6KOB - chains A and D of the 4 polymer chains in the assembly; structure by X-ray diffraction, 3.60 A resolution.

# Chain A
Molecule: AA3-600 quinol oxidase subunit I
From: Bacillus subtilis
Reference sequence: A0A063X8D0 (A0A063X8D0_BACIU); residues 1-649 here = UniProt positions 1-649
Chain sequence (655 residues; row label = number of the first residue in the row):
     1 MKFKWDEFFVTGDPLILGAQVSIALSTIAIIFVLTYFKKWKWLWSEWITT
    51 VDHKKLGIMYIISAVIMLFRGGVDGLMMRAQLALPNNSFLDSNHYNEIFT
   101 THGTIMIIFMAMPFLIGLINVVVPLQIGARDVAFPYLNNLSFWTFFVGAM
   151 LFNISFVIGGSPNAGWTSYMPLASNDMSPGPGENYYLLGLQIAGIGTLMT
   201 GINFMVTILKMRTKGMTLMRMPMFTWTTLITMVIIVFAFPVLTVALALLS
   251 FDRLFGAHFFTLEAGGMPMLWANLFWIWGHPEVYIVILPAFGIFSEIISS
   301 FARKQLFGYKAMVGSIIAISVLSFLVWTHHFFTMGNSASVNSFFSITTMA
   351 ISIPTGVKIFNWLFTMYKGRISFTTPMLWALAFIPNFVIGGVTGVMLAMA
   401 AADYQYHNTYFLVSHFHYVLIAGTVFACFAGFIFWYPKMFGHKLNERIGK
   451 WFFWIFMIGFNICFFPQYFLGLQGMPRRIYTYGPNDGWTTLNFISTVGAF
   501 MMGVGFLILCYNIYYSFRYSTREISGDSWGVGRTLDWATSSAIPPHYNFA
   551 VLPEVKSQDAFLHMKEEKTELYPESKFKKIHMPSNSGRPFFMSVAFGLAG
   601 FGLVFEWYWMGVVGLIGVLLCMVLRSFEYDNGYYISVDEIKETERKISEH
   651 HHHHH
Unresolved in the structure: 1-13, 517-529, 634-655
Differences from the reference sequence: expression tag (650-655)
Bound ions: heme a Fe: His102, His417; Cu ion: His280, His329, His330
Small-molecule neighbours:
  - heme a (HEA), molecule 1: Leu68, Phe69, Gly72, Val73, Gly75, Leu76, Met78, Arg79, Leu82, Tyr95, Phe99, Thr100, His102, Gly103, Met106, Ile107, Met110, Gly165, Trp166, Tyr410, Val413, Phe416, His417, Leu420, Ile421, Val425, Cys463, Phe464, Gln467, Arg477, Arg478, Ile479, Ala499, Met502, Gly503, Phe506
  - heme a (HEA), molecule 2: Trp166, Thr167, Trp276, Val283, Tyr284, Ile287, His329, His330, Phe331, Thr348, Ser352, Ile353, Thr355, Gly356, Ile359, Phe360, Phe387, Val388, Gly391, Val392, Gly394, Val395, Leu397, Ala398, Asp403, His407, Asn408, Leu412, His415, Phe416, Val419, Leu420, Arg477
  - menaquinone-7 (MQ7): Gln20, Ile23, Thr27, Ile31, Ile66, Arg70, Val73, Phe146, Met150, Asn153, Phe156
From the paper describing this entry:
  - binding site for menaquinone-7: Val73, Phe156
  - catalytic residues: Asn120, Asp131, Asn138, Ser141, Thr197, Thr200, Asn203, Thr207, Glu282, Tyr284, Ser295, Thr355, Lys358
  - mutagenesis - H94F: decreased catalytic activity on DMNH2
  - mutagenesis - D74H, D74N, H94D: decreased catalytic activity
  - mutagenesis - R70H, H94D, H94F, E97Q: increased catalytic activity on 30 muM HQNO

# Chain D
Molecule: AA3-600 quinol oxidase subunit IV, Quinol oxidase subunit 4
From: Bacillus subtilis (strain 168)
Notes: EC 1.10.3.-
Reference sequence: P34959 (QOX4_BACSU); residues 48-124 carry their UniProt numbers (77 of 124 residues fall inside the UniProt entry; the rest is not from it)
Chain sequence (124 residues; row label = number of the first residue in the row; note: 1 number in that range is skipped by the numbering (no residue carries it; nothing is unmodelled there); numbering starts at 0; X marks 47 residues of unknown identity (built as UNK)):
     0 XXXXXXXXXXXXXXXXXXXXXX
    23 XXXXXXXXXXXXXXXXXXXXXXXXXFGFAFIQAALQLLMFMHMTESENGT
    73 IQVGNTLFGFFGAIVIVLGSIWIFAAHYHHGDHMDGNPPGGAEHSEHSGH
   123 NE
Unresolved in the structure: 23-47, 96-124

# Chain A / chain D interface
Contacting residue pairs (10):
  Lys210(A) with Asn70(D), hydrogen bond
  Phe237(A) with Asn77(D); Phe80(D), hydrophobic
  Asn273(A) with Ser92(D), hydrogen bond
  Ile277(A) with Ile88(D), hydrophobic
  Val321(A) with Phe83(D), hydrophobic
  Phe324(A) with Val87(D)
  Leu325(A) with Val87(D), hydrophobic
  Asn336(A) with Ile95(D)
  Val340(A) with Trp94(D)
Also at the interface, not in a pair above, chain A (15 interface residues in all): Met205, Leu209, Val241, Met269, Trp327, Thr328
Also at the interface, not in a pair above, chain D (12 interface residues in all): Ile73, Gly81, Gly91

# Summary
The interface between chain A and chain D involves 15 residues on one side and 12 on the other; the contacts
include 2 hydrogen bonds. Polar contacts include Lys210(A)-Asn70(D) and Asn273(A)-Ser92(D). From the paper:
catalytic residues Asn120(A), Asp131(A) and Asn138(A) among others; R70H, H94D and H94F of chain A, among
others, increase catalytic activity on 30 muM HQNO; 6 substitutions were tested in all.
Here chain A is AA3-600 quinol oxidase subunit I (Bacillus subtilis) and chain D is AA3-600 quinol oxidase
subunit IV, Quinol oxidase subunit 4 (Bacillus subtilis (strain 168)). Entry 6KOB (X-ray Structure of the
proton-pumping cytochrome aa3-600 menaquinol oxidase from Bacillus subtilis) was determined by X-ray
diffraction together with 6KOC and 6KOE from the same study.
